PDB entry 5MG1 | X-ray diffraction, 3.30 A resolution | chain A

[Chain A]
Protein: Bacteriophytochrome
Organism: Deinococcus radiodurans (strain ATCC 13939 / DSM 20539 / JCM 16871 / LMG 4051 / NBRC 15346 / NCIMB 9279 / R1 / VKM B-1422)
Notes: EC 2.7.13.3
Reference sequence: Q9RZA4 (BPHY_DEIRA); residues 1-502 here = UniProt positions 1-502
Chain sequence (524 residues; each row starts with the number of its first residue; numbers below 1 keep their minus sign (Met-14 is residue -14)):
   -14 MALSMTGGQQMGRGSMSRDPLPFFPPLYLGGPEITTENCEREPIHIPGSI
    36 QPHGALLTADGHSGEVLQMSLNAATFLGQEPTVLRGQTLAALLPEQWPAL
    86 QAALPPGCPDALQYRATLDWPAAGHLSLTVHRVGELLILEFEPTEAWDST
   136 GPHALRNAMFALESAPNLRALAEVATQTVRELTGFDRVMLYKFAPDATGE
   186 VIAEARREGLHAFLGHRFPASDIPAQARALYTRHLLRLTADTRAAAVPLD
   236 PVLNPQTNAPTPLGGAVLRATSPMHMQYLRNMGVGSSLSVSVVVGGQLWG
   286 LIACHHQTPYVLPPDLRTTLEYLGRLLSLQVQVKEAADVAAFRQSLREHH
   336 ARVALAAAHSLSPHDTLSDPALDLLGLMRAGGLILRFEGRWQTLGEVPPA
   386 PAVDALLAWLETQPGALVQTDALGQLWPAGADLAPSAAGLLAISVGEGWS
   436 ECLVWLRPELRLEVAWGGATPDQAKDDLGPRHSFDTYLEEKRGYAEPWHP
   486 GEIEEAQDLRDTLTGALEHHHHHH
Disordered / not traced: -14 to 5, 107-108, 132-135, 431-432, 503-509
Differences from the reference sequence: initiating methionine (-14); expression tag (-13 to 0, 503-509)
Covalent attachments: 2(R),3(E)- phytochromobilin (LBV) linked to Cys24
Ligand contacts: 2(R),3(E)- phytochromobilin (LBV; 3-[2-[(Z)-[3-(2-carboxyethyl)-5-[(Z)-(4-ethenyl-3-methyl-5-oxidanylidene-pyrrol-2-ylidene)methyl]-4-methyl-pyrrol-1-ium -2-ylidene]methyl]-5-[(Z)-[(3E)-3-ethylidene-4-methyl-5-oxidanylidene-pyrrolidin-2-ylidene]methyl]-4-methyl-1H-pyrrol-3- yl]propanoic acid): Thr21, Glu27, Ile29, Met174, Tyr176, Phe198, Phe203, Ser206, Asp207, Ile208, Pro209, Ala212, Tyr216, Arg222, Arg254, Thr256, Ser257, Met259, His260, Tyr263, Leu264, Met267, Ser272, Leu273, Ser274, Leu286, His290, Pro465
Reported in the primary citation:
  - binding site for 2(R),3(E)- phytochromobilin: Cys24

[Summary]
2(R),3(E)- phytochromobilin is covalently linked to Cys24. The paper reports a binding site for 2(R),3(E)-
phytochromobilin at Cys24.
Chain A is Bacteriophytochrome (Deinococcus radiodurans (strain ATCC 13939 / DSM 20539 / JCM 16871 / LMG 4051
/ NBRC 15346 / NCIMB 9279 / R1 / VKM B-1422)); the structure, Structure of the photosensory module of
Deinococcus phytochrome by serial femtosecond X-ray crystallography, was determined by X-ray diffraction
together with 5MG0 from the same study.
